Entry 5NRL (electron microscopy, 7.20 A resolution (low resolution: residue-level contacts below are approximate; hydrogen-bond / salt-bridge calls are withheld)); this record covers chains 2 and v of the 58 polymer chains in the assembly.

[Chain 2]
Molecule: U2 snRNA
Organism: Saccharomyces cerevisiae
Sequence (1175 nucleotides; numbered 1 to 1175; the number before each row is that of its first residue):
     1 ACGAAUCUCU UUGCCUUUUG GCUUAGAUCA AGUGUAGUAU CUGUUCUUUU CAGUGUAACA
    61 ACUGAAAUGA CCUCAAUGAG GCUCAUUACC UUUUAAUUUG UUACAAUACA CAUUUUUUGG
   121 CACCCAAAAU AAUAAAAUGG ACGGGAAGAG ACUUUUUAAG CAAGUUGUUU UCCGCUAAUG
   181 UCAGGUCUCA CUACUUUUUG CUGCUAUUUU UCUUCGCUCA UGGUUUCUUC AUAAGGCGUU
   241 UUUAUGAUGG UUUUUCGAAA UUGGUUUUUG AGACGACGGU UGCUCAAGGU UAUUGUUUUU
   301 GUUUUCUUCU GGUUGUUUUC UAUUUUCUUU UUUUUAGCUU UCUGUUUCUC CCUUAGUUUG
   361 GCUUUUUGCU UCAUACUCUU CCCUGUCUUU CCGAGCCGUU UAUGUCCAAC GCGGGAUUUG
   421 GUUUUUCUUU AUCGAUGGGA AGAAAUGGUG CUAUAGUAGG UUGGGAGAUA AUAUUUAUGG
   481 UAUGGGGUGC UAGUGCGGAU GGGGCGCUCU UAUUGUUGAU UUCUUCGCUC GUCUUCUUUU
   541 UCUGGUGGCG CUGCAAGAGG AAGUUUUUCG ACUUUGUUAU GAUUUUUGGU UUGCAAGGAA
   601 AGGUGUCUUA CGAUUCUUUU UUUGAUGUAA UAGGAUAAGC UUGCUUAUCC CCCAAGUAUC
   661 GGCCAAAGUU GUUGAUUUUC CUUUUGAAGU GUCCUCGGUU UGAGGGGGUG UAGGGUGGGG
   721 UUGGUCUACA AUAAGAGUGU UCCAUUGUUA ACGUGCUGGC GUCUUUUACU AUAUUUUUUU
   781 UCCCAGUUUA UUUUGUGCUU AUUUUCUCAU UGAGGAGAAG GAGCUCUUCU CGCAGGAUAU
   841 AAAUGGAGGU UUGCUAAAGG GGAGGAGAUG UGUUUGUGAG AAUACUGCUG AGAGAGUUCU
   901 GGAAGAGAAA AAAAGGAGGC AAUGGAAGGC GUUUGCUGGG AAAAGAGAAG AGCCAUGACU
   961 GCAUCUGUUG UUUCAAGGCC AGUUUUAUUA ACCGCCUAUG UCAUAGAGGC GUUUUUUUUG
  1021 GAGGGAUUUG AAGAAUGCCG GCGGCAUCAA GAAACGGACU UGAUGGUUGA CGCCUGUUUU
  1081 UAAAGUUAGA GACGUCGCGA CCCUCGCACU UGUGGAGUCG UUCUUGACUU UUACUUUGGU
  1141 CGCUUGAUGU UUCUCUCGUC UUCCCGUUCG CUCUU
Not modelled in the structure: 1-2, 14-29, 74-78, 87-107, 123-138, 151-1088, 1110-1114, 1131-1137, 1155-1158, 1170-1175
Modified / non-standard residues: PSU (pseudouridine-5'-monophosphate) at position 35; PSU (pseudouridine-5'-monophosphate) at position 42; PSU (pseudouridine-5'-monophosphate) at position 44

[Chain v]
Molecule: Small nuclear ribonucleoprotein Sm D3
Organism: Saccharomyces cerevisiae (strain ATCC 204508 / S288c)
UniProt: P43321 (SMD3_YEAST); residues 1-101 here = UniProt positions 1-101
Amino-acid sequence (101 residues; row label = number of the first residue in the row):
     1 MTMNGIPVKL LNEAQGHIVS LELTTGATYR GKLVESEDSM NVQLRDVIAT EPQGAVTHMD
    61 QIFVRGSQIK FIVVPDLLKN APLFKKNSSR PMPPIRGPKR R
Not modelled in the structure: 1-3, 86-101

[How chain 2 and chain v interact]
Pairs across the interface (18):
  U114(2) - Ser39(v)
  U114(2) - Asn41(v)
  U114(2) - Arg65(v)
  U114(2) - Gly66(v)
  U114(2) - Ser67(v)
  U115(2) - Met40(v)
  C1093(2) - Gln53(v)
  C1093(2) - Gly54(v)
  C1093(2) - Ala55(v)
  G1094(2) - Gly54(v)
  G1094(2) - Val56(v)
  U1095(2) - Val56(v)
  C1096(2) - Arg30(v)
  G1115(2) - Leu77(v)
  G1149(2) - Gln53(v)
  G1149(2) - Gly54(v)
  U1150(2) - Pro52(v)
  U1150(2) - Gln53(v)
Other interface residues (no listed pair), chain 2 (10 interface residues in all): U1151
Other interface residues (no listed pair), chain v (16 interface residues in all): Asp38, Thr50, Asn80

[Summary]
10 residues of chain 2 face 16 of chain v across their interface.
Here chain 2 is U2 snRNA (Saccharomyces cerevisiae) and chain v is Small nuclear ribonucleoprotein Sm D3
(Saccharomyces cerevisiae (strain ATCC 204508 / S288c)). Entry 5NRL (Structure of a pre-catalytic spliceosome)
was determined by electron microscopy.
